PDB entry 7KBI | X-ray diffraction, 3.05 A resolution | chains A and C of the 3 polymer chains in the assembly

Chain A:
Protein: Ricin chain A
Source organism: Ricinus communis
Notes: EC 3.2.2.22
UniProtKB: P02879 (RICI_RICCO); residues 1-267 here correspond to UniProt positions 36-302 (UniProt number = residue number + 35)
Sequence (267 residues; numbered 1 to 267; the number before each row is that of its first residue):
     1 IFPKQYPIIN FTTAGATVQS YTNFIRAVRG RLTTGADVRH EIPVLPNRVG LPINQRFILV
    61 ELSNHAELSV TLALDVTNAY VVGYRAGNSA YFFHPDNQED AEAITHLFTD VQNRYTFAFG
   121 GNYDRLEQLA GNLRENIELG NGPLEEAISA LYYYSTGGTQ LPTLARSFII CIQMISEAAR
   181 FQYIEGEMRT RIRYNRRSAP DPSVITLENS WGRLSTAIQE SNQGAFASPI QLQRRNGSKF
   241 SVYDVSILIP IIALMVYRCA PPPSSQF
Not modelled in the structure: 1-4, 264-267
Covalent attachments: N-acetylglucosamine (NAG) linked to N10

Chain C:
Protein: VHH antibody V5E1
Source organism: Vicugna pacos
Notes: antibody fragment or engineered binder
Sequence (134 residues; numbered 1 to 134; the number before each row is that of its first residue):
     1 QVQLAETGGG LVEPGGSLRL SCAAPEFRLQ YYTAGWFRQA PGKEREWVAC ISAGGGVTYY
    61 TGSVQGRFTI SRDNAKRTVY LQMDSLKPED TAVYSCAADL EYSQIMPSCR GSYGVRGQGT
   121 QVTVSSAHHS EDPS
Not modelled in the structure: 127-134
Cystine bridges: C22-C96, C50-C109

Chain A / chain C interface:
Residue-residue contacts (24):
  A14(A) with Y31(C)
  G15(A) with Y31(C); Y32(C)
  A16(A) with Y32(C), hydrogen bond (backbone-side chain)
  T17(A) with L100(C), hydrogen bond (side chain-backbone); E101(C), hydrogen bond (side chain-backbone); Y102(C), hydrogen bond (side chain-backbone); S103(C)
  V18(A) with L100(C), hydrogen bond (backbone-backbone); E101(C)
  Q19(A) with E101(C), hydrogen bond (backbone-backbone); Y102(C)
  H65(A) with R28(C), hydrogen bond; Y31(C)
  E145(A) with R28(C), salt bridge
  I192(A) with L100(C)
  R193(A) with L100(C); E101(C), salt bridge; S112(C); G114(C)
  Y194(A) with Q3(C); G114(C)
  N195(A) with Q3(C), hydrogen bond (backbone-side chain); V115(C)
Also at the interface, not in a pair above, chain A (15 interface residues in all): T13, S20, N141
Also at the interface, not in a pair above, chain C (12 interface residues in all): F27

Summary:
The interface between chain A and chain C involves 15 residues on one side and 12 on the other, with 8
hydrogen bonds and 2 salt bridges. Polar contacts include E145(A)-R28(C), R193(A)-E101(C) and A16(A)-Y32(C).
Covalently linked N-acetylglucosamine: at N10(A).
Here chain A is Ricin chain A (Ricinus communis) and chain C is VHH antibody V5E1 (Vicugna pacos). Entry 7KBI
(Ricin bound to VHH antibody V5E1) was determined by X-ray diffraction, deposited together with 7KBK, 7KC9,
7KD0, 7KD2 and 7KDM.
